2P5R - chains A and B; structure by X-ray diffraction, 2.45 A resolution.

Chain A (and B):
Molecule: Glutathione peroxidase 5
Source organism: Populus trichocarpa x Populus deltoides
Notes: EC 1.11.1.-; chain B of this document is another copy of the same molecule, construct and numbering; everything in this record applies to it too
Reference sequence: A3FNZ8 (A3FNZ8_9ROSI); numbering as in UniProt (aligned over 1-170)
Sequence (170 residues; row label = number of the first residue in the row):
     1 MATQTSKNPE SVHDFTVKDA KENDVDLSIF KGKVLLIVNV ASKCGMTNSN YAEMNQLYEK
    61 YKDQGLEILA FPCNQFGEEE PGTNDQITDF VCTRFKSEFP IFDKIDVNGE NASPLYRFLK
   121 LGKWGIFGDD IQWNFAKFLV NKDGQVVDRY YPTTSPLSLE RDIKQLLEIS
Not modelled in the structure: 1-5, 170
Disulfides: C44-C92
Ion coordination: Ca2+ site 1: H13, D26, S28; Ca2+ site 2: E78 (shared with E22(B), D103(B) of chain B); Ca2+ site 3: D148 (shared with T153(B) of chain B)

Interface between chain A and chain B:
Contacting residue pairs (35; chain A residue first):
  K123(A) - T153(B)
  I126(A) - Q132(B)
  I126(A) - Y151(B)
  I126(A) - P152(B)
  F127(A) - Y151(B)  hydrophobic
  F127(A) - T153(B)
  D129(A) - D129(B)
  D129(A) - Q132(B)  hydrogen bond
  D129(A) - Y151(B)  hydrogen bond
  Q132(A) - I126(B)
  Q132(A) - D129(B)  hydrogen bond
  Q132(A) - Y151(B)  hydrogen bond
  W133(A) - I126(B)  hydrophobic
  D148(A) - T153(B)
  R149(A) - Y151(B)  hydrogen bond
  Y151(A) - I126(B)
  Y151(A) - F127(B)  hydrophobic
  Y151(A) - D129(B)  hydrogen bond
  Y151(A) - Q132(B)  hydrogen bond
  Y151(A) - R149(B)  hydrogen bond
  Y151(A) - Y151(B)  hydrophobic
  P152(A) - I126(B)
  T153(A) - K123(B)
  T153(A) - F127(B)
  T154(A) - R149(B)
  T154(A) - Y150(B)
  S155(A) - R161(B)  hydrogen bond
  L157(A) - R161(B)
  S158(A) - S158(B)
  S158(A) - R161(B)  hydrogen bond
  S158(A) - D162(B)  hydrogen bond
  R161(A) - S155(B)
  R161(A) - L157(B)
  R161(A) - S158(B)  hydrogen bond
  D162(A) - S158(B)  hydrogen bond
Interface residues without a listed pair, chain A (19 interface residues in all): V147, Y150
Interface residues without a listed pair, chain B (19 interface residues in all): W133, V147, D148, T154

In short:
Chain A and chain B each contribute 19 residues to their interface; the contacts include 13 hydrogen bonds.
Among the polar pairs are D129(A)-Q132(B), D129(A)-Y151(B) and Q132(A)-Y151(B). H13(A), D26(A) and S28(A) form
the Ca2+ site 1.
Both chains are Glutathione peroxidase 5 (Populus trichocarpa x Populus deltoides). Entry 2P5R (Crystal
structure of the poplar glutathione peroxidase 5 in the oxidized form) was determined by X-ray diffraction
together with 2P5Q from the same study.
